7RD1 - chains X and G of the 32 polymer chains in the assembly; structure by electron microscopy, 3.07 A resolution.

# Chain X
Name: Pre-protein VI
Organism: Chimpanzee adenovirus Y25
UniProtKB: G9G853 (G9G853_9ADEN); residues 1-243 here = UniProt positions 1-243
Amino-acid sequence (243 residues; row label = number of the first residue in the row):
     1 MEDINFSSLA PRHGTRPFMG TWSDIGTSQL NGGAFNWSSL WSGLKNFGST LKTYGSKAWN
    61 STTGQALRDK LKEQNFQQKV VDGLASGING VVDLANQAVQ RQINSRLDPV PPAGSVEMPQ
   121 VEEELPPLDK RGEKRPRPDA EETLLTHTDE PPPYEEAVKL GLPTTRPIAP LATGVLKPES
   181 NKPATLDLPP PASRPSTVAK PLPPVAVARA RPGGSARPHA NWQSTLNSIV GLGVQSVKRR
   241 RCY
Not modelled in the structure: 1-2, 29-243

# Chain G
Name: Hexon protein
Organism: Chimpanzee adenovirus Y25
UniProtKB: G9G854 (G9G854_9ADEN); residue numbers follow UniProt; this construct covers 1-942
Amino-acid sequence (942 residues; numbered 1 to 942; the number before each row is that of its first residue):
     1 MATPSMLPQW AYMHIAGQDA SEYLSPGLVQ FARATDTYFS LGNKFRNPTV APTHDVTTDR
    61 SQRLTLRFVP VDREDNTYSY KVRYTLAVGD NRVLDMASTY FDIRGVLDRG PSFKPYSGTA
   121 YNSLAPKGAP NSSQWEQKKA GNGDTMETHT FGVAPMGGEN ITIDGLQIGT DATADQDKPI
   181 YADKTFQPEP QVGEENWQET ESFYGGRALK KDTSMKPCYG SYARPTNVKG GQAKLKVGAD
   241 GVPTKEFDID LAFFDTPGGT VNGQDEYKAD IVMYTENTYL ETPDTHVVYK PGKDDASSEI
   301 NLVQQSMPNR PNYIGFRDNF IGLMYYNSTG NMGVLAGQAS QLNAVVDLQD RNTELSYQLL
   361 LDSLGDRTRY FSMWNQAVDS YDPDVRIIEN HGVEDELPNY CFPLDGSGTN AAYQGVKVKN
   421 GNDGDVESEW ENDDTVAARN QLCKGNIFAM EINLQANLWR SFLYSNVALY LPDSYKYTPA
   481 NITLPTNTNT YDYMNGRVVP PSLVDAYINI GARWSLDPMD NVNPFNHHRN AGLRYRSMLL
   541 GNGRYVPFHI QVPQKFFAIK SLLLLPGSYT YEWNFRKDVN MILQSSLGND LRTDGASISF
   601 TSINLYATFF PMAHNTASTL EAMLRNDTND QSFNDYLSAA NMLYPIPANA TNVPISIPSR
   661 NWAAFRGWSF TRLKTKETPS LGSGFDPYFV YSGSIPYLDG TFYLNHTFKK VSITFDSSVS
   721 WPGNDRLLTP NEFEIKRTVD GEGYNVAQCN MTKDWFLVQM LAHYNIGYQG FYVPEGYKDR
   781 MYSFFRNFQP MSRQVVDEVN YKDYQAVTLA YQHNNSGFVG YLAPTMRQGQ PYPANYPYPL
   841 IGKSAVTSVT QKKFLCDRVM WRIPFSSNFM SMGALTDLGQ NMLYANSAHA LDMNFEVDPM
   901 DESTLLYVVF EVFDVVRVHQ PHRGVIEAVY LRTPFSAGNA TT

# Interface between chain X and chain G
Residue-residue contacts - 38 pairs, chain X then chain G:
  Asp3(X) with Arg666(G), hydrogen bond (backbone-side chain); Ser871(G); Gly873(G); Ala874(G)
  Ile4(X) with Arg666(G), hydrogen bond (backbone-side chain); Arg862(G); Glu911(G)
  Asn5(X) with Tyr636(G); Leu637(G); Arg666(G); Arg862(G); Glu911(G)
  Phe6(X) with Asn634(G); Asp635(G); Tyr636(G), hydrogen bond (backbone-backbone); Ser638(G); Arg666(G); Ala874(G), hydrophobic; Val912(G); Phe913(G), hydrophobic
  Leu9(X) with Asn634(G)
  Arg16(X) with Thr49(G); Val50(G)
  Met19(X) with Gly17(G); Gln18(G); Glu22(G)
  Gly20(X) with Gly17(G), hydrogen bond (backbone-backbone); Gln18(G); Asp19(G); Pro48(G)
  Thr21(X) with Pro48(G), hydrogen bond (backbone-backbone); Thr49(G); Val50(G), hydrogen bond (backbone-backbone)
  Trp22(X) with Val50(G); Ala51(G)
  Ser23(X) with Val50(G); Pro52(G)
  Asp24(X) with Pro52(G)
Other interface residues (no listed pair), chain X (15 interface residues in all): Ser7, Ser8, Phe18
Other interface residues (no listed pair), chain G (25 interface residues in all): Val56, Leu359, Ala762

# Overview
15 residues of chain X and 25 residues of chain G are in contact, with 6 hydrogen bonds. Among the polar pairs
are Asp3(X)-Arg666(G), Ile4(X)-Arg666(G) and Phe6(X)-Tyr636(G).
Here chain X is Pre-protein VI and chain G is Hexon protein, both from Chimpanzee adenovirus Y25. Entry 7RD1
(The Capsid Structure of the ChAdOx1 viral vector/chimpanzee adenovirus Y25) was determined by electron
microscopy, deposited together with 7OP2.
